7Q2Z - chains E and C of the 4 polymer chains in the assembly; structure by electron microscopy, 3.20 A resolution.

== Chain E ==
Name: Condensin complex subunit 3
Source organism: Saccharomyces cerevisiae S288C
UniProt: Q06680 (CND3_YEAST); residues 1-1035 here = UniProt positions 1-1035
Sequence (1035 residues; each row starts with the number of its first residue):
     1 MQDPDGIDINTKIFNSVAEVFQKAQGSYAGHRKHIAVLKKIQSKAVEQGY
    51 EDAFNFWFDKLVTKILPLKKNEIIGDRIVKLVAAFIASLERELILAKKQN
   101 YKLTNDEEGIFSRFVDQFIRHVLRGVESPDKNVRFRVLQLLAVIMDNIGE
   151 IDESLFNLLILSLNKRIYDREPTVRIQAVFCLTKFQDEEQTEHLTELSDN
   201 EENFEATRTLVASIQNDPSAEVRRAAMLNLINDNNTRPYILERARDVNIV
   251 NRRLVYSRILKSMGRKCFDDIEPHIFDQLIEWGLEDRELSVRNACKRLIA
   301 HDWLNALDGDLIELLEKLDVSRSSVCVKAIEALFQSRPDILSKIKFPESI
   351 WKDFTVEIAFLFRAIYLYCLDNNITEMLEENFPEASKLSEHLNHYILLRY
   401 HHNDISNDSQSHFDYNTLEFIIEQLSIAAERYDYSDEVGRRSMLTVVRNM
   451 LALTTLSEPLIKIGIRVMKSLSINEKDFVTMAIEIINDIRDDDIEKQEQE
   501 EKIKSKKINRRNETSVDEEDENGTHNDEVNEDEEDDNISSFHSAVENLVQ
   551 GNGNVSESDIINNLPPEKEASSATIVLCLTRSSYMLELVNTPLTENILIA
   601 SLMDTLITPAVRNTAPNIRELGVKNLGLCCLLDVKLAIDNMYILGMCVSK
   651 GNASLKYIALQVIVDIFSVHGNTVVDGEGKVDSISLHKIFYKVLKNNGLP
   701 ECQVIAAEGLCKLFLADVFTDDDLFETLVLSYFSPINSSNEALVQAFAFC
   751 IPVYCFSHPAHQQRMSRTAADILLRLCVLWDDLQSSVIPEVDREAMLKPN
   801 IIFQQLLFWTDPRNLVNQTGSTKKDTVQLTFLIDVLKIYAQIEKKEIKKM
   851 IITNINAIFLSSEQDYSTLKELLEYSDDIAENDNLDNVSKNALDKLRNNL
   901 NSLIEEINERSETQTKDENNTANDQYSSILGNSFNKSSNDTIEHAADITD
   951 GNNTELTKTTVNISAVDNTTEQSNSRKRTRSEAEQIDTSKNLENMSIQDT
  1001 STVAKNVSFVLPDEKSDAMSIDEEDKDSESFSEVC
Disordered / not traced: 1-7, 189-204, 403-412, 504-567, 789-790, 912-1035
Curated features (UniProtKB/Swiss-Prot):
  - modified residue (Phosphoserine): Ser198, Ser933, Ser981, Ser1008

== Chain C ==
Name: Condensin complex subunit 2
Source organism: Saccharomyces cerevisiae S288C
UniProt: P38170 (CND2_YEAST); residue numbers follow UniProt; this construct covers 1-754
Sequence (754 residues; numbered 1 to 754; the number before each row is that of its first residue):
     1 MTTQLRYENNDDDERVEYNLFTNRSTMMANFEEWIKMATDNKINSRNSWN
    51 FALIDYFYDLDVLKDGENNINFQKASATLDGCIKIYSSRVDSVTTETGKL
   101 LSGLAQRKTNGASNGDDSNGGNGEGLGGDSDEANIEIDPLTGMPISNDPD
   151 VNNTRRRVYNRVLETTLVEFETIKMKELDQELIIDPLFKKALVDFDEGGA
   201 KSLLLNTLNIDNTARVIFDASIKDTQNVGQGKLQRKEEELIERDSLVDDE
   251 NEPSQSLISTRNDSTVNDSVISAPSMEDEILSLGMDFIKFDQIAVCEISG
   301 SIEQLRNVVEDINQAKDFIENVNNRFDNFLTEEELQAAVPDNAEDDSDGF
   351 DMGMQQELCYPDENHDNTSHDEQDDDNVNSTTGSIFEKDLMAYFDENLNR
   401 NWRGREHWKVRNFKKANLVNKESDLLEETRTTIGDTTDKNTTDDKSMDTK
   451 KKHKQKKVLEIDFFKTDDSFEDKVFASKGRTKIDMPIKNRKNDTHYLLPD
   501 DFHFSTDRITRLFIKPGQKMSLFSHRKHTRGDVSSGLFEKSTVSANHSNN
   551 DIPTIADEHFWADNYERKEQEEKEKEQSKEVGDVVGGALDNPFEDDMDGV
   601 DFNQAFEGTDDNEEASVKLDLQDDEDHKFPIRENKVTYSRVSKKVDVRRL
   651 KKNVWRSINNLIQEHDSRKNREQSSNDSETHTEDESTKELKFSDIIQGIS
   701 KMYSDDTLKDISTSFCFICLLHLANEHGLQITHTENYNDLIVNYEDLATT
   751 QAAS
Disordered / not traced: 1-386, 411-458, 525-754
Curated features (UniProtKB/Swiss-Prot):
  - modified residue (Phosphoserine): Ser245, Ser548

== Interface between chain E and chain C ==
Pairs across the interface - 123 pairs, chain E then chain C:
  Phe14(E) - Phe463(C)
  Ala18(E) - Phe464(C)  hydrophobic
  Glu19(E) - Phe464(C)
  Gln22(E) - Glu460(C)
  Gln22(E) - Ile461(C)
  Gln22(E) - Asp462(C)  hydrogen bond
  Gln22(E) - Phe463(C)
  Gln25(E) - Ile461(C)  hydrogen bond (side chain-backbone)
  Gln25(E) - Phe463(C)
  Lys60(E) - Glu471(C)  salt bridge
  Leu61(E) - Phe463(C)
  Thr63(E) - Phe470(C)
  Thr63(E) - Phe475(C)
  Lys64(E) - Ile461(C)
  Lys64(E) - Lys465(C)  hydrogen bond (side chain-backbone)
  Lys64(E) - Phe470(C)
  Leu66(E) - Val474(C)  hydrophobic
  Leu66(E) - Phe475(C)  hydrophobic
  Pro67(E) - Phe470(C)  hydrophobic
  Pro67(E) - Val474(C)  hydrophobic
  Leu68(E) - Ile461(C)  hydrophobic
  Ile74(E) - Leu459(C)
  Arg124(E) - Phe475(C)
  Gly125(E) - Phe475(C)
  Glu127(E) - Lys478(C)  salt bridge
  Glu127(E) - Ile483(C)
  Ser128(E) - Val474(C)  hydrogen bond (side chain-backbone)
  Pro129(E) - Ser477(C)
  Pro129(E) - Lys478(C)
  Pro129(E) - Thr481(C)
  Val133(E) - Val474(C)  hydrophobic
  Arg166(E) - Ile483(C)  hydrogen bond (side chain-backbone)
  Arg166(E) - Asp484(C)  salt bridge
  Tyr168(E) - Asp484(C)
  Tyr168(E) - Met485(C)
  Tyr168(E) - Arg490(C)
  Asp169(E) - Ile483(C)
  Asp169(E) - Met485(C)
  Arg170(E) - Lys482(C)  hydrogen bond (side chain-backbone)
  Arg170(E) - Ile483(C)
  Arg175(E) - Met485(C)
  Gln215(E) - His495(C)  hydrogen bond (backbone-side chain)
  Asn216(E) - Arg490(C)
  Asn216(E) - Lys491(C)
  Asn216(E) - Asn492(C)  hydrogen bond (side chain-backbone)
  Asn216(E) - Tyr496(C)
  Asp217(E) - Tyr496(C)
  Pro218(E) - Met485(C)
  Pro218(E) - Tyr496(C)
  Arg223(E) - Tyr496(C)
  Glu242(E) - Leu497(C)
  Arg243(E) - His495(C)  hydrogen bond (side chain-backbone)
  Arg243(E) - Tyr496(C)
  Arg243(E) - Leu497(C)
  Arg245(E) - Leu497(C)
  Arg245(E) - Leu498(C)  hydrogen bond (backbone-backbone)
  Arg245(E) - Pro499(C)  hydrogen bond (side chain-backbone)
  Asp246(E) - Tyr496(C)
  Asp246(E) - Leu498(C)
  Val247(E) - Tyr496(C)
  Ile249(E) - Arg400(C)
  Arg252(E) - Leu498(C)
  Glu285(E) - His503(C)  hydrogen bond (backbone-side chain)
  Arg287(E) - Asn399(C)  hydrogen bond
  Arg287(E) - Trp402(C)
  Arg287(E) - Asp501(C)  salt bridge
  Glu288(E) - Arg400(C)  salt bridge
  Glu587(E) - Ile514(C)
  Val589(E) - Lys515(C)  hydrogen bond (backbone-side chain)
  Asn590(E) - Lys515(C)
  Asn590(E) - Gln518(C)
  Gly627(E) - Ile514(C)
  Leu628(E) - Ile514(C)
  Leu631(E) - Leu512(C)  hydrophobic
  Gln661(E) - Phe513(C)
  Val664(E) - Phe513(C)  hydrophobic
  Asp665(E) - Leu512(C)
  Asp665(E) - Phe513(C)  hydrogen bond (side chain-backbone)
  Asp665(E) - Ile514(C)  hydrogen bond (side chain-backbone)
  Ser668(E) - Leu512(C)
  Ser668(E) - Met520(C)
  Val669(E) - Leu512(C)  hydrophobic
  Val669(E) - Gln518(C)
  Glu708(E) - Arg508(C)
  Glu708(E) - Phe513(C)
  Lys712(E) - Ile509(C)
  Lys712(E) - Arg511(C)  hydrogen bond (side chain-backbone)
  Lys712(E) - Leu512(C)
  Lys712(E) - Met520(C)
  Leu715(E) - Ile509(C)  hydrophobic
  Leu715(E) - Leu522(C)  hydrophobic
  Leu715(E) - Phe523(C)  hydrophobic
  Tyr732(E) - Arg405(C)
  Ser738(E) - Arg405(C)  hydrogen bond (backbone-side chain)
  Glu741(E) - Arg405(C)  salt bridge
  Glu741(E) - Pro499(C)
  Ala742(E) - Phe502(C)
  Ala742(E) - Phe504(C)
  Val744(E) - Arg403(C)
  Gln745(E) - Trp402(C)
  Gln745(E) - Asp500(C)  hydrogen bond (side chain-backbone)
  Gln745(E) - Asp501(C)
  Gln745(E) - Phe502(C)  hydrogen bond (side chain-backbone)
  Gln745(E) - Phe504(C)
  Ala746(E) - Phe504(C)
  Ala748(E) - Gly404(C)
  Phe749(E) - Asp395(C)
  Phe749(E) - Phe504(C)
  Phe749(E) - Ser505(C)
  Phe749(E) - Thr506(C)
  Cys750(E) - Ile509(C)  hydrophobic
  Pro752(E) - Leu398(C)  hydrophobic
  Val753(E) - Phe394(C)  hydrophobic
  Val753(E) - Phe523(C)  hydrophobic
  Ser757(E) - Phe523(C)
  Leu797(E) - Arg405(C)
  Ile801(E) - Trp408(C)
  Gln804(E) - Trp408(C)
  Gln805(E) - Arg405(C)
  Gln805(E) - Trp408(C)
  Phe808(E) - Trp408(C)  hydrophobic
  Val816(E) - Tyr393(C)  hydrophobic
  Val816(E) - Phe394(C)  hydrophobic
Other interface residues (no listed pair), chain E (86 interface residues in all): Asn15, Phe21, Ile65, His121, Arg134, Lys165, Leu586, Lys624, Leu632, Val662, Ile705, Gly709, Ala716, Phe756
Other interface residues (no listed pair), chain C (61 interface residues in all): Leu390, Glu406, Lys409, Ala476, Asn489, Ser521

== In short ==
86 residues of chain E and 61 residues of chain C are in contact, with 20 hydrogen bonds and 6 salt bridges.
Polar contacts include Lys60(E)-Glu471(C), Glu127(E)-Lys478(C) and Arg166(E)-Asp484(C).
Here chain E is Condensin complex subunit 3 and chain C is Condensin complex subunit 2, both from
Saccharomyces cerevisiae S288C. Entry 7Q2Z (Cryo-EM structure of S.cerevisiae condensin Ycg1-Brn1-DNA complex)
was determined by electron microscopy together with 7Q2X and 7Q2Y from the same study.
